PDB entry 8E7S | electron microscopy, 3.20 A resolution | chains k and t of the 44 polymer chains in the assembly

== Chain k ==
Name: Cytochrome c oxidase subunit 1
From: Saccharomyces cerevisiae
Notes: EC 7.1.1.9
UniProt: P00401 (COX1_YEAST); residue numbers follow UniProt; this construct covers 1-534
Sequence (534 residues; row label = number of the first residue in the row):
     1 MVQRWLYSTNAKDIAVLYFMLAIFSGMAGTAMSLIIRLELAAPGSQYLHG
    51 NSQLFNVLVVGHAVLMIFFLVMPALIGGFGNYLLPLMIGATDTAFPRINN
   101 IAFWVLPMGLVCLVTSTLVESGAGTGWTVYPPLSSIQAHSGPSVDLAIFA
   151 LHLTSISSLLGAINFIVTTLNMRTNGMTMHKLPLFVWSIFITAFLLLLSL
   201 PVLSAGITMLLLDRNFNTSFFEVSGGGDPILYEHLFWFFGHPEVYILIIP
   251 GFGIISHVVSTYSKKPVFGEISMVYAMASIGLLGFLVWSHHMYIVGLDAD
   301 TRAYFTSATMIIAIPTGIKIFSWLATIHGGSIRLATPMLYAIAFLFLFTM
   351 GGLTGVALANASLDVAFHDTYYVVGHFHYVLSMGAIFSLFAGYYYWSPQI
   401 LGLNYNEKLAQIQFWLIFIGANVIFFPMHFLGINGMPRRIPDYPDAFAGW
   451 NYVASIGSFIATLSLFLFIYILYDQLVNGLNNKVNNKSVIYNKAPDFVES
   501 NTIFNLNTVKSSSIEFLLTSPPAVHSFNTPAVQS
Curated features (UniProtKB/Swiss-Prot):
  - binding site (Ca(2+)): E39, A42, G44, P441
  - binding site (Fe(II)-heme a): H62, H378
  - binding site (Cu cation): H241, H290, H291
  - binding site (O2): Y245
  - binding site (Mg(2+)): H368, D369
  - binding site (heme a3): H376
  - cross-link: H241 to Y245 (1'-histidyl-3'-tyrosine (His-Tyr))
Metal / ion sites: heme a Fe site 1: H62, H378; Cu ion: H241, H290, H291; heme a Fe site 2 near H376 (its only coordinating residue here)
Residues lining bound ligands:
  - heme a (HEA), molecule 1: G26, T30, R37, F55, V59, H62, A63, M66, I67, L70, W127, Y371, V374, F377, H378, L381, I386, L389, F390, I417, I424, F425, M428, R438, R439, A461, L465, F468
  - heme a (HEA), molecule 2: W127, W237, V244, Y245, L247, I248, H290, H291, A313, I314, T316, G317, I320, F348, T349, G352, G355, V356, L358, A359, H368, D369, V373, H376, F377, V380, L381, R438

== Chain t ==
Name: Cytochrome c oxidase subunit 4, mitochondrial
From: Saccharomyces cerevisiae
UniProt: P04037 (COX4_YEAST); residue numbers follow UniProt; this construct covers 1-155
Sequence (155 residues; each row starts with the number of its first residue):
     1 MLSLRQSIRFFKPATRTLCSSRYLLQQKPVVKTAQNLAEVNGPETLIGPG
    51 AKEGTVPTDLDQETGLARLELLGKLEGIDVFDTKPLDSSRKGTMKDPIII
   101 ESYDDYRYVGCTGSPAGSHTIMWLKPTVNEVARCWECGSVYKLNPVGVPN
   151 DDHHH
Disordered / not traced: 1-28, 150-155
Curated features (UniProtKB/Swiss-Prot):
  - binding site (Zn(2+)): C111, H119, C134, C137
  - modified residue: T55 (Phosphothreonine)

== Interface between chain k and chain t ==
Residue-residue contacts (45):
  M172(k) - F81(t)  hydrophobic
  R173(k) - F81(t)
  T174(k) - F81(t)
  N175(k) - F81(t)
  N175(k) - D82(t)  hydrogen bond (side chain-backbone)
  N175(k) - T83(t)
  K181(k) - I121(t)
  P266(k) - T120(t)
  D496(k) - W135(t)
  E499(k) - W135(t)
  L506(k) - V131(t)
  N507(k) - W135(t)
  K510(k) - M122(t)
  S511(k) - M122(t)
  S512(k) - I121(t)
  S512(k) - W123(t)
  S513(k) - W123(t)
  I514(k) - Y108(t)  hydrophobic
  I514(k) - W123(t)
  L517(k) - W123(t)
  L517(k) - L124(t)
  L517(k) - K125(t)
  L518(k) - Y108(t)
  F527(k) - Y106(t)  hydrogen bond (backbone-side chain)
  F527(k) - Y108(t)  hydrophobic
  N528(k) - D104(t)
  T529(k) - D104(t)  hydrogen bond
  T529(k) - R107(t)
  P530(k) - F81(t)  hydrophobic
  P530(k) - R107(t)  hydrogen bond (backbone-side chain)
  A531(k) - Y108(t)
  V532(k) - L86(t)  hydrophobic
  V532(k) - R107(t)
  V532(k) - Y108(t)
  V532(k) - V109(t)
  Q533(k) - P85(t)
  Q533(k) - T112(t)
  Q533(k) - I121(t)
  S534(k) - P85(t)
  S534(k) - L86(t)
  S534(k) - S88(t)  hydrogen bond (backbone-side chain)
  S534(k) - G110(t)  hydrogen bond (side chain-backbone)
  S534(k) - C111(t)
  S534(k) - T112(t)  hydrogen bond (backbone-side chain)
  S534(k) - Y141(t)  hydrogen bond
Also at the interface, not in a pair above, chain k (27 interface residues in all): T519, S526
Also at the interface, not in a pair above, chain t (30 interface residues in all): K84, I100, S102, Y103, A116, A132, R133

== In short ==
27 residues of chain k and 30 residues of chain t are in contact; the contacts include 8 hydrogen bonds. Among
the polar pairs are N175(k)-D82(t), F527(k)-Y106(t) and T529(k)-D104(t). Bound to chain k: heme a.
Here chain k is Cytochrome c oxidase subunit 1 and chain t is Cytochrome c oxidase subunit 4, mitochondrial,
both from Saccharomyces cerevisiae. Entry 8E7S (III2IV2 respiratory supercomplex from Saccharomyces cerevisiae
with 4 bound UQ6) was determined by electron microscopy, deposited together with 8EC0.
